Entry 1OE0 (X-ray diffraction, 2.40 A resolution); this record covers chains A and B.

[Chain A (and B)]
Molecule: Deoxyribonucleoside kinase
Source organism: Drosophila melanogaster
Notes: EC 2.7.1.145; fragment: truncation mutant, residues 1-230; chain B of this document is another copy of the same molecule, construct and numbering; everything in this record applies to it too
Reference sequence: Q9XZT6 (DNK_DROME); residue numbers follow UniProt; this construct covers 1-230
Sequence (230 residues; numbered 1 to 230; the number before each row is that of its first residue):
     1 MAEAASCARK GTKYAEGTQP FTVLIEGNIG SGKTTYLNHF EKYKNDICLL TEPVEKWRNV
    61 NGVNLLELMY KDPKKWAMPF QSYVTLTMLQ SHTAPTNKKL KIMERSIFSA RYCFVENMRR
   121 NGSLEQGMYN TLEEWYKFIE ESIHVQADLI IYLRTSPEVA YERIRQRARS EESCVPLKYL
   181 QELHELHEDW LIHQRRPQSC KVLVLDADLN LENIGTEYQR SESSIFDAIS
Not modelled in the structure: 1-11, 211-230
Swiss-Prot annotation at these positions:
  - active site: Glu104 (Proton acceptor)
  - binding site (ATP): Gly27 to Thr35
  - binding site (substrate): Glu52, Tyr70, Gln81, Arg105, Glu172

[Interface between chain A and chain B]
Residue-residue contacts (65; chain A residue first):
  Thr12(A) with Tyr14(B)
  Tyr14(A) with Thr12(B); Glu141(B); Ser142(B)
  Val60(A) with Asn130(B)
  Asn61(A) with Asn130(B); Glu134(B)
  Val63(A) with Gln126(B); Gly127(B); Asn130(B)
  Leu65(A) with Thr131(B)
  Lys74(A) with Lys75(B)
  Lys75(A) with Lys74(B); Glu125(B), salt bridge; Met128(B)
  Trp76(A) with Glu125(B); Gly127(B); Met128(B)
  Met78(A) with Met78(B), hydrophobic; Pro79(B), hydrophobic
  Pro79(A) with Met78(B), hydrophobic; Thr131(B)
  Ser82(A) with Thr131(B); Trp135(B), hydrogen bond
  Tyr83(A) with Thr131(B); Glu134(B)
  Thr85(A) with Trp135(B)
  Leu86(A) with Glu134(B); Trp135(B); Phe138(B), hydrophobic
  Leu89(A) with Trp135(B), hydrophobic; Phe138(B), hydrophobic
  Gln90(A) with Phe138(B)
  Thr93(A) with Phe138(B)
  Glu125(A) with Lys75(B), salt bridge; Trp76(B)
  Gln126(A) with Val63(B)
  Gly127(A) with Val63(B); Trp76(B)
  Met128(A) with Lys75(B); Trp76(B)
  Asn130(A) with Val60(B); Val63(B)
  Thr131(A) with Leu65(B); Pro79(B); Ser82(B); Tyr83(B)
  Glu134(A) with Asn61(B); Tyr83(B); Leu86(B)
  Trp135(A) with Ser82(B), hydrogen bond; Thr85(B); Leu86(B); Leu89(B), hydrophobic; Trp135(B), hydrophobic; Ile139(B), hydrophobic
  Phe138(A) with Leu86(B), hydrophobic; Leu89(B), hydrophobic; Gln90(B); Thr93(B); Ile143(B), hydrophobic
  Ile139(A) with Trp135(B), hydrophobic
  Glu141(A) with Tyr14(B)
  Ser142(A) with Tyr14(B)
  Ile143(A) with Phe138(B), hydrophobic
Other interface residues (no listed pair), chain A (33 interface residues in all): Lys13, Ala15
Other interface residues (no listed pair), chain B (33 interface residues in all): Lys13, Ala15

[Summary]
Chain A and chain B each contribute 33 residues to their interface, with 2 hydrogen bonds and 2 salt bridges.
Among the polar pairs are Lys75(A)-Glu125(B) and Ser82(A)-Trp135(B). UniProt lists active-site residue
Glu104(A), 9 ATP-binding residues and 5 substrate-binding residues on chain A.
Chain A and chain B are both Deoxyribonucleoside kinase (Drosophila melanogaster); the structure, Crystal
structure of drosophila deoxyribonucleoside kinase in complex with dttp, was determined by X-ray diffraction
together with 1OT3 from the same study.
